Entry 7DDU (X-ray diffraction, 1.90 A resolution); this record covers chain A.

== Chain A ==
Protein: Myoglobin
Organism: Mirounga angustirostris
Reference sequence: R9S002 (R9S002_MIRAN); residues 0-153 here correspond to UniProt positions 1-154 (UniProt number = residue number + 1)
Sequence (154 residues; each row starts with the number of its first residue; numbering starts at 0):
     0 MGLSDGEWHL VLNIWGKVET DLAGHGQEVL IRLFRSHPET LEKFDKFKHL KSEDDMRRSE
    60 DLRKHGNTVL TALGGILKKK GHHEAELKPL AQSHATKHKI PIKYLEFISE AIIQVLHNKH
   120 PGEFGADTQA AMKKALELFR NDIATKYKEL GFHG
Bound ions: heme Fe near His-93 (its only coordinating residue here)
Ligand contacts: heme (HEM): Leu-32, Thr-39, Lys-42, Phe-43, Lys-45, His-64, Thr-67, Val-68, Ala-71, Leu-72, Leu-89, Ser-92, His-93, His-97, Ile-99, Tyr-103, Leu-104, Ile-107, Ile-111, Phe-138

== In short ==
Chain A binds heme.
Chain A is Myoglobin (Mirounga angustirostris); the structure, Elephant seal myoglobin esMb, was determined by
X-ray diffraction together with 7DDR, 7DDS and 7DDT from the same study.
